1IV2 - chains A and C of the 3 polymer chains in the assembly; structure by X-ray diffraction, 1.55 A resolution.

Chain A:
Name: 2-C-methyl-D-erythritol 2,4-cyclodiphosphate synthase
Organism: Thermus thermophilus
Notes: EC 4.6.1.12
Reference sequence: Q8RQP5 (ISPF_THET8); residues 1-152 here = UniProt positions 1-152
Sequence (152 residues; numbered 1 to 152; the number before each row is that of its first residue):
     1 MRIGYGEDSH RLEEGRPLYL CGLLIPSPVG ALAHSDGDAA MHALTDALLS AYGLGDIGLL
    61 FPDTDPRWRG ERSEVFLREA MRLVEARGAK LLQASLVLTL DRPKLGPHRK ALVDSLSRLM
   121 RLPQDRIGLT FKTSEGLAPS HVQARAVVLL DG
Not modelled in the structure: 1, 152
Sequence notes: engineered mutation Met41 (Leu in Q8RQP5), Met81 (Leu in Q8RQP5), Met120 (Leu in Q8RQP5)
Swiss-Prot annotation at these positions:
  - binding site (4-CDP-2-C-methyl-D-erythritol 2-phosphate): Asp8 to His10, His34, Ser35, Asp56 to Gly58, Phe61 to Asp65, Leu100 to Gly106, Phe131 to Glu135
  - binding site (a divalent metal cation): Asp8, His10, His42
  - site (Transition state stabilizer): His34, Thr133
Ion coordination: Mg2+ site 1: Asp8, His10, His42 (together with CDP); Mg2+ site 2: Glu135 (together with CDP)
Ligand contacts:
  - CDP (cytidine-5'-diphosphate), molecule 1: Asp8, His10, His42, Asp56, Ile57, Gly58, Leu59
  - CDP, molecule 2: Leu100, Asp101, Pro103, Lys104, Leu105, Gly106, Arg109, Phe131, Lys132, Thr133, Glu135

Chain C:
Name: 2-C-methyl-D-erythritol 2,4-cyclodiphosphate synthase
Organism: Thermus thermophilus
Notes: EC 4.6.1.12
Reference sequence: Q8RQP5 (ISPF_THET8); residues 401-552 here correspond to UniProt positions 1-152 (UniProt number = residue number - 400)
Sequence (152 residues; numbered 401 to 552; the number before each row is that of its first residue):
   401 MRIGYGEDSH RLEEGRPLYL CGLLIPSPVG ALAHSDGDAA MHALTDALLS AYGLGDIGLL
   461 FPDTDPRWRG ERSEVFLREA MRLVEARGAK LLQASLVLTL DRPKLGPHRK ALVDSLSRLM
   521 RLPQDRIGLT FKTSEGLAPS HVQARAVVLL DG
Not modelled in the structure: 401, 552
Sequence notes: engineered mutation Met441 (Leu41 in Q8RQP5), Met481 (Leu81 in Q8RQP5), Met520 (Leu120 in Q8RQP5)
Swiss-Prot annotation at these positions:
  - binding site (4-CDP-2-C-methyl-D-erythritol 2-phosphate): Asp408 to His410, His434, Ser435, Asp456 to Gly458, Phe461 to Asp465, Leu500 to Gly506, Phe531 to Glu535
  - binding site (a divalent metal cation): Asp408, His410, His442
  - site (Transition state stabilizer): His434, Thr533
Ion coordination: Mg2+ site 1: Asp408, His410, His442 (together with CDP); Mg2+ site 2: Glu535 (together with CDP)
Ligand contacts:
  - CDP (cytidine-5'-diphosphate), molecule 1: Asp408, His410, His442, Asp456, Ile457, Gly458, Leu459
  - CDP, molecule 2: Leu500, Asp501, Pro503, Lys504, Leu505, Gly506, Arg509, Phe531, Lys532, Thr533, Glu535

Interface between chain A and chain C:
Pairs across the interface (42; chain A residue first):
  Arg2(A) - Gln493(C)
  Arg2(A) - Asp525(C)  salt bridge
  Arg2(A) - Arg526(C)
  Ile3(A) - Ile403(C)  hydrophobic
  Ile3(A) - Gln493(C)  hydrogen bond (backbone-side chain)
  Ile3(A) - Val547(C)  hydrophobic
  Ile3(A) - Leu549(C)  hydrophobic
  Gly4(A) - Ser495(C)
  Tyr5(A) - Tyr405(C)  hydrogen bond
  Tyr5(A) - Ser495(C)  hydrogen bond (backbone-side chain)
  Tyr5(A) - Val497(C)
  Tyr5(A) - Arg545(C)
  Gly6(A) - Val497(C)
  Glu7(A) - Val497(C)
  Glu7(A) - Lys532(C)
  Glu7(A) - Arg545(C)  salt bridge
  Asp8(A) - Lys532(C)  salt bridge
  Ser9(A) - Ser534(C)
  Ser9(A) - Glu535(C)
  Arg11(A) - Glu535(C)
  Arg11(A) - Gly536(C)
  Asp46(A) - Thr530(C)
  Asp46(A) - Lys532(C)
  Ser50(A) - Ser495(C)  hydrogen bond
  Ser50(A) - Gly528(C)  hydrogen bond (side chain-backbone)
  Ser50(A) - Leu529(C)
  Ala51(A) - Gln493(C)
  Ala51(A) - Asp525(C)
  Tyr52(A) - Asp525(C)
  Gly53(A) - Asp525(C)
  Gly53(A) - Ile527(C)
  Gly55(A) - Leu529(C)
  Gly55(A) - Thr530(C)
  Asp56(A) - Arg509(C)  salt bridge
  Asp56(A) - Thr530(C)
  Asp56(A) - Phe531(C)  hydrogen bond (side chain-backbone)
  Leu59(A) - Arg509(C)
  Ala138(A) - Leu537(C)  hydrophobic
  His141(A) - Glu535(C)  hydrogen bond (side chain-backbone)
  His141(A) - Leu537(C)
  Gln143(A) - Leu537(C)
  Arg145(A) - Arg545(C)
Also at the interface, not in a pair above, chain A (23 interface residues in all): His10, Ile57
Also at the interface, not in a pair above, chain C (24 interface residues in all): Leu496, Thr499, Gln524

Summary:
23 residues of chain A and 24 residues of chain C are in contact; the contacts include 7 hydrogen bonds and 4
salt bridges. Polar pairs include Arg2(A)-Asp525(C), Glu7(A)-Arg545(C) and Asp8(A)-Lys532(C). One CDP molecule
is bound between chain A and chain C.
Chain A and chain C are both 2-C-methyl-D-erythritol 2,4-cyclodiphosphate synthase (Thermus thermophilus); the
structure, Structure of 2C-Methyl-D-erythritol-2,4-cyclodiphosphate Synthase (bound form CDP), was determined
by X-ray diffraction, deposited together with 1IV1, 1IV3 and 1IV4.
